7CR5 - chains A and H of the 3 polymer chains in the assembly; structure by X-ray diffraction, 2.08 A resolution.

== Chain A ==
Protein: Nucleoprotein
Source organism: Severe acute respiratory syndrome coronavirus 2
UniProt: P0DTC9 (NCAP_SARS2); residue numbers follow UniProt; this construct covers 41-174
Amino-acid sequence (134 residues; row label = number of the first residue in the row):
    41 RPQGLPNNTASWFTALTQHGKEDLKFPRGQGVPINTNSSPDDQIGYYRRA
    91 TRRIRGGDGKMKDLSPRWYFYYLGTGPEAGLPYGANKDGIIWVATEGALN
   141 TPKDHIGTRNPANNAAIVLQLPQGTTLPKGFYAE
Unresolved in the structure: 41-47, 173-174
From the paper describing this entry:
  - conformationally variable residues (loop rearrangement): Leu-159 to Tyr-172

== Chain H ==
Protein: monoclonal antibody chain H
Source organism: Homo sapiens
Notes: antibody fragment or engineered binder
Amino-acid sequence (226 residues; numbered 1 to 226; the number before each row is that of its first residue):
     1 QVQLVESGGGVVQPGRSLRLSCAASGFTFSSYIMHWVRQAPGKGLEWVAV
    51 ISYDGSNEAYADSVKGRFTISRDNSKNTLYLQMSSLRAEDTGVYYCARET
   101 GDYSSSWYDSWGRGTLVTVSSASTKGPSVFPLAPSSKSTSGGTAALGCLV
   151 KDYFPEPVTVSWNSGALTSGVHTFPAVLQSSGLYSLSSVVTVPSSSLGTQ
   201 TYICNVNHKPSNTKVDKRVEPKSCDK
Unresolved in the structure: 136-141, 223-226
Cystine bridges: Cys-22/Cys-96, Cys-148/Cys-204

== How chain A and chain H interact ==
Contacting residue pairs - 23 pairs, chain A then chain H:
  Thr-165(A) / Tyr-103(H)
  Thr-165(A) / Ser-104(H)
  Thr-165(A) / Ser-105(H)
  Thr-165(A) / Ser-106(H)
  Thr-166(A) / Val-50(H)
  Thr-166(A) / Ser-106(H)  hydrogen bond (backbone-side chain)
  Leu-167(A) / Val-50(H)  hydrophobic
  Leu-167(A) / Ile-51(H)
  Leu-167(A) / Ser-52(H)
  Leu-167(A) / Asn-57(H)
  Leu-167(A) / Glu-58(H)
  Leu-167(A) / Ala-59(H)  hydrophobic
  Pro-168(A) / Asn-57(H)
  Lys-169(A) / Ile-33(H)
  Lys-169(A) / Tyr-53(H)
  Lys-169(A) / Glu-99(H)  salt bridge
  Lys-169(A) / Thr-100(H)  hydrogen bond (side chain-backbone)
  Lys-169(A) / Asp-102(H)  hydrogen bond (side chain-backbone)
  Lys-169(A) / Tyr-103(H)
  Lys-169(A) / Ser-105(H)  hydrogen bond (side chain-backbone)
  Gly-170(A) / Tyr-53(H)  hydrogen bond (backbone-side chain)
  Gly-170(A) / Tyr-103(H)
  Phe-171(A) / Tyr-103(H)  hydrophobic
Interface residues without a listed pair, chain H (18 interface residues in all): His-35, Trp-47, Gly-101
The authors on this interface:
  - specific contacts: Leu-167(A)/Ile-33(H) (hydrophobic contact), Lys-169(A)/Glu-99(H) (hydrogen bond), Val-50(H)/Leu-167(A) (hydrophobic contact), Asn-57(H)/Leu-167(A) (hydrophobic contact), Ala-59(H)/Leu-167(A) (hydrophobic contact), Thr-100(H)/Lys-169(A) (backbone contact), Asp-102(H)/Lys-169(A) (backbone contact), Ser-105(H)/Lys-169(A) (backbone contact)
  - epitope / paratope residues, chain A: Leu-159(A), Thr-165(A), Leu-167(A), Lys-169(A)
  - epitope / paratope residues, chain H: Ile-33(H), Val-50(H), Asn-57(H), Ala-59(H), Glu-99(H), Thr-100(H), Asp-102(H), Ser-105(H), Ser-106(H)

== Summary ==
The interface between chain A and chain H involves 7 residues on one side and 18 on the other, with 5 hydrogen
bonds and 1 salt bridge. Among the polar pairs are Lys-169(A)/Glu-99(H), Thr-166(A)/Ser-106(H) and
Lys-169(A)/Thr-100(H). The paper describes hydrophobic contacts between Leu-167(A) and Ile-33(H), Val-50(H)
and Leu-167(A) and Asn-57(H) and Leu-167(A) among others; a hydrogen bond between Lys-169(A) and Glu-99(H);
backbone contacts between Thr-100(H) and Lys-169(A), Asp-102(H) and Lys-169(A) and Ser-105(H) and Lys-169(A).
From the paper: epitope/paratope residues Leu-159(A), Thr-165(A) and Ile-33(H) among others; conformational
variability at Leu-159(A).
Chain A is Nucleoprotein (Severe acute respiratory syndrome coronavirus 2) and chain H is monoclonal antibody
chain H (Homo sapiens); the structure, Complex structure of a human monoclonal antibody with SARS-CoV-2
nucleocapsid protein NTD, was determined by X-ray diffraction.
